8JCM - chain A; structure by X-ray diffraction, 1.61 A resolution.

== Chain A ==
Name: 3C-like proteinase nsp5
From: Severe acute respiratory syndrome coronavirus 2
Notes: EC 3.4.22.69
UniProtKB: P0DTC1 (R1A_SARS2); residues 1-306 here correspond to UniProt positions 3264-3569 (UniProt number = residue number + 3263)
Chain sequence (306 residues; each row starts with the number of its first residue):
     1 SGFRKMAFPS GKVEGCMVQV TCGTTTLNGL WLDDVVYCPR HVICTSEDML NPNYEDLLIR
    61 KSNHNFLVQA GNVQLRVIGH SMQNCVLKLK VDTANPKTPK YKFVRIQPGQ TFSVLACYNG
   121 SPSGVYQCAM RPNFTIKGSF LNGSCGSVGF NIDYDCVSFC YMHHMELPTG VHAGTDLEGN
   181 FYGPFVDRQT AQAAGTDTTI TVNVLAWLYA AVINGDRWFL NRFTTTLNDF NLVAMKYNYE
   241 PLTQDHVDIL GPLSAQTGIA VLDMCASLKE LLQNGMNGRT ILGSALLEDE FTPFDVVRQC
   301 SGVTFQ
Not modelled in the structure: 302-306
Glycans and other covalent adducts: compound AJF linked to Cys145
Residues lining bound ligands:
  - AJF (methyl (2S)-2-[(3-ethanoylphenyl)carbonylamino]-3-phenyl-propanoate): Thr25, Leu27, Pro39, His41, Cys44, Thr45, Ser46, Met49, His164, Met165, Asp187, Gln189
  - AJF / hydrosulfuric acid: Thr25, Leu27, Pro39, His41, Cys44, Thr45, Ser46, Met49, Ser144, His164, Met165, Asp187, Gln189

== Overview ==
Chain A binds AJF / hydrosulfuric acid. Covalently linked compound AJF: at Cys145.
Chain A is 3C-like proteinase nsp5 (Severe acute respiratory syndrome coronavirus 2); the structure, The
crystal structure of SARS-CoV-2 main protease in complex with Compound 55, was determined by X-ray diffraction
(same publication as 8JCJ, 8JCK, 8JCL, 8JCN and 8JCO).
